PDB entry 5J1A | X-ray diffraction, 1.86 A resolution | chains A and B

[Chain A]
Protein: T-cell surface glycoprotein CD1a
Source organism: Homo sapiens
Reference sequence: P06126 (CD1A_HUMAN); residues -16 to 278 here correspond to UniProt positions 1-295 (UniProt number = residue number + 17)
Amino-acid sequence (301 residues; each row starts with the number of its first residue; numbers below 1 keep their minus sign (Met-16 is residue -16)):
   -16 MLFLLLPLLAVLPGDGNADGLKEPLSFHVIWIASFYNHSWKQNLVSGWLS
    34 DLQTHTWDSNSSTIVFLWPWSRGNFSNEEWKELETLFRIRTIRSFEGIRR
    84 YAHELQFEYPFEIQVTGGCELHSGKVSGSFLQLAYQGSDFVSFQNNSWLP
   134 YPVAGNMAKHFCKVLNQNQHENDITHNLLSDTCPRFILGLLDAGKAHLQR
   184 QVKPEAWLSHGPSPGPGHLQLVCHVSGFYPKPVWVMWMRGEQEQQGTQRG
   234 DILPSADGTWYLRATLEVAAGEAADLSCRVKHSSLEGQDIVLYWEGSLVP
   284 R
Unresolved in the structure: -16 to 7, 104-110
Differences from the reference sequence: engineered mutation Ile13 (Thr30 in P06126), Trp51 (Cys68 in P06126); expression tag (279-284)
Cystine bridges: Cys102-Cys166, Cys206-Cys261
Small-molecule neighbours: 6F8 (3-[(8Z,11Z)-pentadeca-8,11-dien-1-yl]benzene-1,2-diol): Val12, Trp14, Ile47, Leu66, Glu67, Phe70, Arg76, Ser77, Gly80, Ile81, Val98, Leu114, Leu116, Phe144, Leu148
Reported in the primary citation:
  - binding site for 6F8: Val12, Trp14, Leu66, Phe70, Val98, Leu116
  - conformationally variable residues (side-chain flip): Trp14, Phe70, Arg73, Arg76, Lys146 to Gln150, Glu154

[Chain B]
Protein: Beta-2-microglobulin
Source organism: Homo sapiens
Reference sequence: P61769 (B2MG_HUMAN); residues -19 to 99 here correspond to UniProt positions 1-119 (UniProt number = residue number + 20)
Amino-acid sequence (119 residues; numbered -19 to 99; the number before each row is that of its first residue; numbers below 1 keep their minus sign (Met-19 is residue -19)):
   -19 MSRSVALAVLALLSLSGLEAIQRTPKIQVYSRHPAENGKSNFLNCYVSGF
    31 HPSDIEVDLLKNGERIEKVEHSDLSFSKDWSFYLLYYTEFTPTEKDEYAC
    81 RVNHVTLSQPKIVKWDRDM
Unresolved in the structure: -19 to 0, 99
Cystine bridges: Cys25-Cys80

[Chain A / chain B interface]
Residue-residue contacts (60):
  Ile13(A) - Ser55(B)
  Ile13(A) - Phe56(B)  hydrophobic
  Trp14(A) - Phe56(B)
  Ile15(A) - Leu54(B)
  Ile15(A) - Phe56(B)  hydrophobic
  Ile15(A) - Phe62(B)  hydrophobic
  Ser17(A) - Ser33(B)
  Tyr19(A) - Asp34(B)
  Leu27(A) - Leu54(B)  hydrophobic
  Trp31(A) - Ser55(B)
  Gln36(A) - Asp53(B)  hydrogen bond
  Thr39(A) - Asp53(B)  hydrogen bond
  Glu95(A) - Pro32(B)
  Glu95(A) - Ser33(B)  hydrogen bond
  Glu95(A) - Phe62(B)
  Gln97(A) - His31(B)  hydrogen bond
  Gln97(A) - Phe56(B)
  Gln97(A) - Trp60(B)  hydrogen bond (side chain-backbone)
  Gln97(A) - Phe62(B)
  Val98(A) - Phe56(B)
  Thr99(A) - Trp60(B)
  Gln115(A) - Trp60(B)
  Ala117(A) - Trp60(B)  hydrophobic
  Gln119(A) - His31(B)
  Gly120(A) - Arg3(B)  hydrogen bond (backbone-side chain)
  Gly120(A) - His31(B)
  Gly120(A) - Asp59(B)
  Gly120(A) - Trp60(B)
  Asp122(A) - Trp60(B)  hydrogen bond
  Glu188(A) - Arg12(B)  salt bridge
  Glu188(A) - His13(B)  salt bridge
  Glu188(A) - Pro14(B)
  Trp190(A) - Ser11(B)
  Trp190(A) - Arg12(B)
  Trp190(A) - His13(B)
  Trp190(A) - Pro14(B)
  Ser192(A) - Asp98(B)
  His193(A) - Asp98(B)  salt bridge
  Pro195(A) - Asp96(B)
  Ser209(A) - Arg12(B)  hydrogen bond (side chain-backbone)
  Gly210(A) - Arg12(B)
  Asp234(A) - Lys6(B)  salt bridge
  Asp234(A) - Gln8(B)  hydrogen bond
  Leu236(A) - Gln8(B)
  Leu236(A) - Tyr10(B)
  Leu236(A) - Tyr26(B)  hydrophobic
  Pro237(A) - Tyr10(B)  hydrogen bond (backbone-side chain)
  Pro237(A) - Tyr26(B)  hydrophobic
  Pro237(A) - Leu65(B)
  Ser238(A) - Arg12(B)
  Ser238(A) - Leu65(B)
  Ala239(A) - Leu65(B)
  Ala239(A) - Tyr67(B)  hydrophobic
  Asp240(A) - Arg12(B)  salt bridge
  Thr242(A) - Arg12(B)
  Tyr244(A) - Tyr10(B)
  Tyr244(A) - Ser11(B)
  Arg246(A) - Val9(B)  hydrogen bond (side chain-backbone)
  Arg246(A) - Tyr10(B)
  Leu281(A) - Asp98(B)
Other interface residues (no listed pair), chain A (37 interface residues in all): Leu116, Ser121
Other interface residues (no listed pair), chain B (28 interface residues in all): Ile1, Asn24, Tyr63

[In short]
37 residues of chain A face 28 of chain B across their interface, with 11 hydrogen bonds and 5 salt bridges.
Polar pairs include Glu188(A)-Arg12(B), Glu188(A)-His13(B) and His193(A)-Asp98(B). From the paper: a binding
site for 6F8 at Val12(A), Trp14(A) and Leu66(A) among others; conformational variability at Trp14(A), Phe70(A)
and Arg73(A) among others.
Chain A is T-cell surface glycoprotein CD1a and chain B is Beta-2-microglobulin, both from Homo sapiens; the
structure, Antigen presenting molecule, was determined by X-ray diffraction.
